Entry 9D48 (electron microscopy, 2.66 A resolution); this record covers chains B and X of the 12 polymer chains in the assembly.

[Chain B (and X)]
Name: Fatty acid synthase subunit alpha
Source organism: Candida albicans
Notes: EC 2.3.1.86, 1.1.1.100, 2.3.1.41; chain X of this document is another copy of the same molecule, construct and numbering; everything in this record applies to it too
Reference sequence: P43098 (FAS2_CANAX); residues 1-1885 here = UniProt positions 1-1885
Sequence (1885 residues; each row starts with the number of its first residue):
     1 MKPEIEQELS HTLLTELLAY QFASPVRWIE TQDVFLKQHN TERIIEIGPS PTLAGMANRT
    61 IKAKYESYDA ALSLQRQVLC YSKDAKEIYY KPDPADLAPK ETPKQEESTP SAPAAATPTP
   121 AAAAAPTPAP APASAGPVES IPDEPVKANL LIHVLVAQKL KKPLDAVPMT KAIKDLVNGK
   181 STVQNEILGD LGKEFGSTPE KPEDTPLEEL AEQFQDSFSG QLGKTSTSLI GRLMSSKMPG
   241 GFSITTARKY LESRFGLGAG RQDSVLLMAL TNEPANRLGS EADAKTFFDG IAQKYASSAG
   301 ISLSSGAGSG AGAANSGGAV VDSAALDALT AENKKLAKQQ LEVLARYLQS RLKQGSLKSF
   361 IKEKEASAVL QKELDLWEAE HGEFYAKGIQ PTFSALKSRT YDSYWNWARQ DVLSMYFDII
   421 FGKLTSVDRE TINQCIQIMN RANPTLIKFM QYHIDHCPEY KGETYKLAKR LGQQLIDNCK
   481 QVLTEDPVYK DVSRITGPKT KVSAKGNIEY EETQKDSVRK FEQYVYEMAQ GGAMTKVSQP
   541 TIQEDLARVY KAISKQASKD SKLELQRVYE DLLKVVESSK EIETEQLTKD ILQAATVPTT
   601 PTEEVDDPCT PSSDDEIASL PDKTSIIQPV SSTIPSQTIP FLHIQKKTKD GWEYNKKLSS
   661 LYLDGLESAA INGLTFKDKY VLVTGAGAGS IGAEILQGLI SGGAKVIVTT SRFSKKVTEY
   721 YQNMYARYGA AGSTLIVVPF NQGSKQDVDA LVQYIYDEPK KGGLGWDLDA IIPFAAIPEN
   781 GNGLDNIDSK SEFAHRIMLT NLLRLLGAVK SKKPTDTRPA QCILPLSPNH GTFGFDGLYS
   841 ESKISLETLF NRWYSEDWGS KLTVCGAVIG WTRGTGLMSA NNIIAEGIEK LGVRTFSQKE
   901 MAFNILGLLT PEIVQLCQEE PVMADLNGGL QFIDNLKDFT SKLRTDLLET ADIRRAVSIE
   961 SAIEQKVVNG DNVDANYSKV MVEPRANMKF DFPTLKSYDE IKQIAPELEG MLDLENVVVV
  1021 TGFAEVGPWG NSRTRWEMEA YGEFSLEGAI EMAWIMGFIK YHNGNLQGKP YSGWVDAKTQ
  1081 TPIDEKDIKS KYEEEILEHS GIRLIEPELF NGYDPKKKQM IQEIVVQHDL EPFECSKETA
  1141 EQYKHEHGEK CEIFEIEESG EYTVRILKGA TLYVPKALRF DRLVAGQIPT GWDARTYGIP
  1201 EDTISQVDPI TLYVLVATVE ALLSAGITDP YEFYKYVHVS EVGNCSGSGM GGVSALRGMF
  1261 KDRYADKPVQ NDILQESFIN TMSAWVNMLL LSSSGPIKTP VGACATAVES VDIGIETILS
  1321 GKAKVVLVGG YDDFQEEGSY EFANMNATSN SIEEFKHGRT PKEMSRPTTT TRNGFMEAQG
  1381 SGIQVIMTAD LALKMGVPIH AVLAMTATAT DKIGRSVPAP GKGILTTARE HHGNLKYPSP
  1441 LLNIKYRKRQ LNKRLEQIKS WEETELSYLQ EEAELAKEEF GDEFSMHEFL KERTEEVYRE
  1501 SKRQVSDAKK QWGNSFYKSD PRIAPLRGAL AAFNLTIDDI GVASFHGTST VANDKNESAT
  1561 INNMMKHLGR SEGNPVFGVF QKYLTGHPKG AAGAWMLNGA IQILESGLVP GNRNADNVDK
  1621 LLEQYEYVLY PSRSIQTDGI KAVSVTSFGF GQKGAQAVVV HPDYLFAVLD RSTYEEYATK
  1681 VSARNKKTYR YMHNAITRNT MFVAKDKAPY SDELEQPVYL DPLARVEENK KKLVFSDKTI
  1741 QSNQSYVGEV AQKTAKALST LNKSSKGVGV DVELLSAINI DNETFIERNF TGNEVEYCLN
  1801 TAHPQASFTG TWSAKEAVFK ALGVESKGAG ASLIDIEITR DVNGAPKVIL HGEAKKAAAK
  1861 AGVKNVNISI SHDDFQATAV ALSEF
Disordered / not traced: 95-321, 537-628, 972-978, 1748-1885
UniProt features mapped onto this chain:
  - active site (For beta-ketoacyl synthase activity): C1304, H1546, H1587
  - binding site (acetyl-CoA): D1771 to E1773, Y1797, S1807, E1816 to S1826, R1840 to N1843, I1870 to H1872
  - binding site (Mg(2+)): D1771, V1772, E1773, S1871, H1872
  - modified residue: S181 (O-(pantetheine 4'-phosphoryl)serine)

[How chain B and chain X interact]
Contacting residue pairs (175):
  N333(B) - Y347(X)
  K334(B) - Y347(X)  hydrogen bond (side chain-backbone)
  K334(B) - L348(X)
  A337(B) - L344(X)
  A337(B) - Y347(X)  hydrophobic
  A337(B) - L348(X)  hydrophobic
  K338(B) - L348(X)
  Q340(B) - L344(X)
  L341(B) - L341(X)  hydrophobic
  L341(B) - L344(X)
  L341(B) - L348(X)  hydrophobic
  L344(B) - A337(X)
  L344(B) - Q340(X)
  L344(B) - L341(X)
  L344(B) - L344(X)  hydrophobic
  Y347(B) - N333(X)
  Y347(B) - K334(X)  hydrogen bond (backbone-side chain)
  Y347(B) - A337(X)  hydrophobic
  L348(B) - K334(X)
  L348(B) - A337(X)  hydrophobic
  L348(B) - K338(X)
  L348(B) - L341(X)  hydrophobic
  G355(B) - S356(X)
  G355(B) - L357(X)  hydrogen bond (backbone-backbone)
  G355(B) - F360(X)
  S356(B) - G355(X)
  S356(B) - S356(X)  hydrogen bond
  L357(B) - G355(X)
  S359(B) - F360(X)
  F360(B) - S359(X)
  F360(B) - E363(X)
  E363(B) - F360(X)
  E363(B) - E363(X)
  E363(B) - K364(X)
  E363(B) - S367(X)  hydrogen bond
  K364(B) - E363(X)
  S367(B) - E363(X)  hydrogen bond
  S367(B) - S367(X)  hydrogen bond
  S367(B) - L370(X)
  L370(B) - S367(X)
  L370(B) - L370(X)  hydrophobic
  L370(B) - Q371(X)
  L370(B) - L374(X)  hydrophobic
  Q371(B) - L370(X)
  E373(B) - L374(X)
  L374(B) - L370(X)  hydrophobic
  L374(B) - E373(X)
  L374(B) - W377(X)
  L376(B) - I389(X)
  L376(B) - Q390(X)
  L376(B) - P391(X)
  W377(B) - L374(X)
  W377(B) - W377(X)  hydrophobic
  W377(B) - H381(X)
  W377(B) - Y385(X)  hydrophobic
  W377(B) - A386(X)  hydrophobic
  W377(B) - I389(X)  hydrophobic
  A379(B) - K745(X)
  A379(B) - Q746(X)
  E380(B) - I389(X)
  E380(B) - P391(X)
  E380(B) - S744(X)
  E380(B) - K745(X)  hydrogen bond (side chain-backbone)
  E380(B) - Q746(X)  hydrogen bond
  E380(B) - R796(X)  salt bridge
  H381(B) - W377(X)
  H381(B) - H381(X)
  H381(B) - Y385(X)  hydrogen bond
  H381(B) - I389(X)
  H381(B) - K745(X)
  H381(B) - R796(X)  hydrogen bond
  Y385(B) - W377(X)  hydrophobic
  Y385(B) - H381(X)  hydrogen bond
  Y385(B) - E792(X)
  A386(B) - W377(X)  hydrophobic
  I389(B) - L376(X)
  I389(B) - W377(X)  hydrophobic
  I389(B) - E380(X)
  I389(B) - H381(X)
  Q390(B) - L376(X)
  P391(B) - L376(X)
  P391(B) - E380(X)
  S744(B) - E380(X)
  K745(B) - A379(X)
  K745(B) - E380(X)  hydrogen bond (backbone-side chain)
  K745(B) - H381(X)
  Q746(B) - A379(X)
  Q746(B) - E380(X)
  N782(B) - R852(X)  hydrogen bond (backbone-side chain)
  G783(B) - R852(X)
  G783(B) - E856(X)
  L784(B) - L803(X)
  L784(B) - L806(X)  hydrophobic
  L784(B) - G807(X)
  L784(B) - L849(X)  hydrophobic
  L784(B) - R852(X)
  L784(B) - E856(X)  hydrogen bond (backbone-side chain)
  L784(B) - W858(X)
  D785(B) - G807(X)
  D785(B) - K810(X)  salt bridge
  D785(B) - S811(X)
  I787(B) - L803(X)  hydrophobic
  I787(B) - R804(X)  hydrogen bond (backbone-side chain)
  D788(B) - R804(X)  hydrogen bond (backbone-side chain)
  E792(B) - Y385(X)
  E792(B) - R796(X)  salt bridge
  E792(B) - R804(X)  salt bridge
  H795(B) - H795(X)  hydrogen bond
  R796(B) - E380(X)  salt bridge
  R796(B) - E792(X)  salt bridge
  L799(B) - E841(X)
  L803(B) - L784(X)
  L803(B) - I787(X)  hydrophobic
  L803(B) - L838(X)  hydrophobic
  L803(B) - E841(X)
  R804(B) - I787(X)  hydrogen bond (side chain-backbone)
  R804(B) - D788(X)  hydrogen bond (side chain-backbone)
  R804(B) - E792(X)  salt bridge
  L806(B) - L784(X)  hydrophobic
  G807(B) - L784(X)
  G807(B) - D785(X)
  K810(B) - D785(X)  salt bridge
  S811(B) - D785(X)
  H830(B) - N851(X)  hydrogen bond (backbone-side chain)
  G831(B) - N851(X)
  G831(B) - R852(X)
  G831(B) - S855(X)  hydrogen bond (backbone-side chain)
  T832(B) - S855(X)
  F833(B) - S855(X)
  G834(B) - S855(X)  hydrogen bond (backbone-side chain)
  G834(B) - E856(X)
  F835(B) - S855(X)
  F835(B) - E856(X)  hydrogen bond (backbone-side chain)
  F835(B) - D857(X)
  D836(B) - R852(X)  salt bridge
  G837(B) - R852(X)  hydrogen bond (backbone-side chain)
  L838(B) - L803(X)  hydrophobic
  S840(B) - T848(X)
  E841(B) - L803(X)
  E841(B) - S845(X)  hydrogen bond (backbone-side chain)
  E841(B) - T848(X)  hydrogen bond
  E841(B) - R852(X)  salt bridge
  I844(B) - I844(X)
  I844(B) - S845(X)
  I844(B) - T848(X)
  S845(B) - E841(X)  hydrogen bond (side chain-backbone)
  S845(B) - I844(X)
  S845(B) - S845(X)  hydrogen bond
  T848(B) - S840(X)
  T848(B) - E841(X)  hydrogen bond
  T848(B) - I844(X)
  L849(B) - L784(X)  hydrophobic
  N851(B) - H830(X)  hydrogen bond (side chain-backbone)
  N851(B) - G831(X)
  R852(B) - N782(X)  hydrogen bond (side chain-backbone)
  R852(B) - G783(X)
  R852(B) - L784(X)
  R852(B) - G831(X)
  R852(B) - D836(X)  salt bridge
  R852(B) - G837(X)  hydrogen bond (side chain-backbone)
  R852(B) - E841(X)  salt bridge
  S855(B) - G831(X)  hydrogen bond (side chain-backbone)
  S855(B) - T832(X)
  S855(B) - F833(X)
  S855(B) - G834(X)  hydrogen bond (side chain-backbone)
  S855(B) - F835(X)
  S855(B) - K937(X)  hydrogen bond (backbone-side chain)
  E856(B) - G783(X)
  E856(B) - L784(X)  hydrogen bond (side chain-backbone)
  E856(B) - G834(X)
  E856(B) - F835(X)  hydrogen bond (side chain-backbone)
  D857(B) - F835(X)
  W858(B) - L784(X)
  L862(B) - L784(X)  hydrophobic
  K937(B) - S855(X)  hydrogen bond (side chain-backbone)
Also at the interface, not in a pair above, chain B (82 interface residues in all): A345, S350, L352, E378, G382, G743, D747, S789, T800
Also at the interface, not in a pair above, chain X (80 interface residues in all): A345, S350, L352, E378, G743, S789, L799, T800, L862

[Overview]
The interface between chain B and chain X involves 82 residues on one side and 80 on the other, with 39
hydrogen bonds and 12 salt bridges. Polar pairs include E380(B)-R796(X), D785(B)-K810(X) and E792(B)-R796(X).
Both chains are Fatty acid synthase subunit alpha (Candida albicans). Entry 9D48 (Atomic model of Ketoacyl
Reductase domain and 4 helical bundle of Candida albicans Fatty Acid Synthase ...) was determined by electron
microscopy (same publication as 9D49, 9P4V, 9P4W, 9D47 and 9D4A).
